PDB entry 3LTN | X-ray diffraction, 3.10 A resolution | chains D and H of the 8 polymer chains in the assembly

Chain D:
Molecule: DNA topoisomerase 4 subunit B
Organism: Streptococcus pneumoniae
Notes: EC 5.99.1.-
UniProtKB: Q59961 (PARE_STRPN); residues 404-647 here = UniProt positions 404-647
Chain sequence (268 residues; row label = number of the first residue in the row):
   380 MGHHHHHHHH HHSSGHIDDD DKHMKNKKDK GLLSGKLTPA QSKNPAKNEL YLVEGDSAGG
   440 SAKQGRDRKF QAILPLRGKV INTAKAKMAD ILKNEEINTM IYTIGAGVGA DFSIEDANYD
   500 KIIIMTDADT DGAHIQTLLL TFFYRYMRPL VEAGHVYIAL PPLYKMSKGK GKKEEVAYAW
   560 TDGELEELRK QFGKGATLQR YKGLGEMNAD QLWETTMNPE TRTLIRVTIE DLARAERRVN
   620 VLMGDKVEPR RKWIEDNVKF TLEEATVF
Not modelled in the structure: 380-414, 488-489, 495, 548, 641-647
Differences from the reference sequence: initiating methionine (380); expression tag (381-403)
UniProt features mapped onto this chain:
  - binding site (Mg(2+)): Glu433, Asp506, Asp508
  - site (Interaction with DNA): Lys458, Asn461, His513, Arg629
Small-molecule neighbours:
  - Mg2+ (MG): Glu433, Asp506, Asp508, Lys581
  - PDQ (3-amino-7-{(3R)-3-[(1S)-1-aminoethyl]pyrrolidin-1-yl}-1-cyclopropyl-6-fluoro-8-methylquinazoline-2,4(1H,3H)-dione): Arg456, Gly457, Glu474, Glu475
Reported in the primary citation:
  - binding site for PDQ: Arg456, Glu474, Glu475

Chain H:
Molecule: 19-nt DNA strand
Sequence (19 nucleotides; numbered 1 to 19; the number before each row is that of its first residue):
     1 GACTATGCAC GTAAAACAG
Not modelled in the structure: 12-19

How chain D and chain H interact:
Pairs across the interface (14; chain D residue first):
  Lys458(D) with DT6(H), sugar contact
  Val459(D) with DT6(H), phosphate contact; DG7(H), sugar contact
  Ile460(D) with DT6(H), phosphate contact; DG7(H), phosphate contact
  Asn461(D) with DG7(H), hydrogen bond to the phosphate; DC8(H), hydrogen bond to the phosphate
  Asn473(D) with DT6(H), phosphate contact
  His513(D) with DG7(H), hydrogen bond to the phosphate; DC8(H), salt bridge to the phosphate
  Leu517(D) with DG7(H), sugar contact
  Arg629(D) with DC8(H), phosphate contact; DA9(H), salt bridge to the phosphate
  Arg630(D) with DC10(H), salt bridge to the phosphate
Other interface residues (no listed pair), chain D (12 interface residues in all): Arg456, Met622, Val626
Other interface residues (no listed pair), chain H (6 interface residues in all): DA5

Overview:
12 residues of chain D face 6 of chain H across their interface, with 3 hydrogen bonds and 3 salt bridges.
Polar contacts include Asn461(D)-DG7(H), Asn461(D)-DC8(H) and His513(D)-DG7(H). Chain D binds Mg2+ and
compound PDQ. The paper reports a binding site for PDQ at Arg456(D), Glu474(D) and Glu475(D).
Here chain D is DNA topoisomerase 4 subunit B (Streptococcus pneumoniae) and chain H is a 19-nt DNA strand.
Entry 3LTN (Inhibitor-stabilized topoisomerase IV-DNA cleavage complex (S. pneumoniae)) was determined by
X-ray diffraction together with 3KSA, 3KSB and 3K9F from the same study.
